PDB entry 9AW6 | X-ray diffraction, 3.44 A resolution | chains T and U of the 28 polymer chains in the assembly

== Chain T ==
Molecule: Probable proteasome subunit alpha type-7
Organism: Saccharomyces cerevisiae
UniProt: P21242 (PSA7_YEAST); residues -2 to 284 here correspond to UniProt positions 2-288 (UniProt number = residue number + 4)
Chain sequence (287 residues; row label = number of the first residue in the row; numbers below 1 keep their minus sign (Thr-2 is residue -2)):
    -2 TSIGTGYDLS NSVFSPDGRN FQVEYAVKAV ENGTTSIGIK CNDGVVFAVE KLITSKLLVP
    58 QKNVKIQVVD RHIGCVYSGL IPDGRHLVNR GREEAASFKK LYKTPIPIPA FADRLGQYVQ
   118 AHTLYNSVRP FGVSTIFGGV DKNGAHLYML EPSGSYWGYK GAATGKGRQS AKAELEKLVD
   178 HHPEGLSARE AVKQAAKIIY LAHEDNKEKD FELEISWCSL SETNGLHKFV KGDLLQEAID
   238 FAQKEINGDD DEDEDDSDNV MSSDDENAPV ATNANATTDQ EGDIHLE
Not modelled in the structure: -2 to -1, 245-284
Curated features (UniProtKB/Swiss-Prot):
  - modified residue: Thr-2 (N-acetylthreonine)

== Chain U ==
Molecule: Proteasome subunit alpha type-1
Organism: Saccharomyces cerevisiae
UniProt: P21243 (PSA1_YEAST); residues -8 to 243 here correspond to UniProt positions 1-252 (UniProt number = residue number + 9)
Chain sequence (252 residues; row label = number of the first residue in the row; numbers below 1 keep their minus sign (Met-8 is residue -8)):
    -8 MSGAAAASAA GYDRHITIFS PEGRLYQVEY AFKATNQTNI NSLAVRGKDC TVVISQKKVP
    52 DKLLDPTTVS YIFCISRTIG MVVNGPIPDA RNAALRAKAE AAEFRYKYGY DMPCDVLAKR
   112 MANLSQIYTQ RAYMRPLGVI LTFVSVDEEL GPSIYKTDPA GYYVGYKATA TGPKQQEITT
   172 NLENHFKKSK IDHINEESWE KVVEFAITHM IDALGTEFSK NDLEVGVATK DKFFTLSAEN
   232 IEERLVAIAE QD
Not modelled in the structure: -8 to 1

== Chain T / chain U interface ==
Pairs across the interface (59; chain T residue first):
  Ile0(T) - Arg5(U)
  Thr2(T) - His6(U)
  Gly3(T) - His6(U)  hydrogen bond (backbone-side chain)
  Tyr4(T) - Arg5(U)
  Tyr4(T) - His6(U)
  Tyr4(T) - Tyr21(U)
  Ser9(T) - Arg126(U)
  Val10(T) - His6(U)
  Val10(T) - Gln18(U)
  Phe11(T) - Gln18(U)  hydrogen bond (backbone-side chain)
  Phe11(T) - Tyr21(U)
  Phe11(T) - Ala22(U)  hydrophobic
  Phe11(T) - Arg126(U)
  Phe11(T) - Pro127(U)
  Ser12(T) - Tyr21(U)
  Pro13(T) - Tyr21(U)  hydrophobic
  Asp14(T) - Lys24(U)
  Gly15(T) - Tyr21(U)
  Gly15(T) - Ala25(U)
  Lys37(T) - Asp56(U)  salt bridge
  Gln114(T) - Arg82(U)  hydrogen bond (side chain-backbone)
  Gln114(T) - Asn83(U)
  Gln114(T) - Leu86(U)
  Gln117(T) - Pro79(U)
  Gln117(T) - Asp80(U)  hydrogen bond
  Gln117(T) - Asn83(U)  hydrogen bond
  Gln117(T) - Leu128(U)
  Thr120(T) - Arg126(U)  hydrogen bond (backbone-side chain)
  Leu121(T) - Tyr124(U)
  Leu121(T) - Arg126(U)
  Leu121(T) - Leu128(U)  hydrophobic
  Tyr122(T) - Tyr124(U)
  Tyr122(T) - Met125(U)
  Ser150(T) - Pro79(U)
  Gly151(T) - Pro79(U)
  Ser152(T) - Ile78(U)
  Ser152(T) - Pro79(U)
  Tyr153(T) - Arg82(U)  hydrogen bond (backbone-side chain)
  Trp154(T) - Leu55(U)  hydrophobic
  Trp154(T) - Thr59(U)
  Trp154(T) - Val60(U)  hydrophobic
  Trp154(T) - Tyr62(U)
  Trp154(T) - Ile78(U)  hydrophobic
  Trp154(T) - Arg82(U)
  Gly155(T) - Leu55(U)
  Gly155(T) - Asp56(U)  hydrogen bond (backbone-backbone)
  Gly155(T) - Thr59(U)  hydrogen bond (backbone-side chain)
  Tyr156(T) - Leu54(U)
  Tyr156(T) - Leu55(U)  hydrophobic
  Tyr156(T) - Asp56(U)
  Lys157(T) - Lys53(U)
  Lys157(T) - Leu54(U)  hydrogen bond (backbone-backbone)
  Lys157(T) - Leu55(U)
  Gly158(T) - Leu54(U)
  Lys169(T) - Leu54(U)
  Leu172(T) - Leu54(U)  hydrophobic
  Glu173(T) - Asp52(U)
  Glu173(T) - Leu54(U)
  Val176(T) - Leu54(U)  hydrophobic
Other interface residues (no listed pair), chain T (32 interface residues in all): Asp110, Tyr145
Other interface residues (no listed pair), chain U (30 interface residues in all): Gln28, Pro57, Ser61, Gly129

== Summary ==
32 residues of chain T face 30 of chain U across their interface; the contacts include 10 hydrogen bonds and 1
salt bridge. Polar pairs include Lys37(T)-Asp56(U), Gly3(T)-His6(U) and Phe11(T)-Gln18(U).
Here chain T is Probable proteasome subunit alpha type-7 and chain U is Proteasome subunit alpha type-1, both
from Saccharomyces cerevisiae. Entry 9AW6 (Yeast 20S proteasome soaked with MA9 fraction EF2) was determined
by X-ray diffraction together with 9C97, 9C98, 9AW3, 9AW5 and 9AW7 from the same study.
